Entry 6AN8 (X-ray diffraction, 2.60 A resolution); this record covers chains A and B of the 4 polymer chains in the assembly.

Chain A:
Protein: HIV-1 reverse transcriptase P66 subunit
From: Human immunodeficiency virus type 1 group M subtype B (isolate BH10)
Notes: EC 2.7.7.49, 2.7.7.7
Reference sequence: P03366 (POL_HV1B1); residues 1-554 here correspond to UniProt positions 600-1153 (UniProt number = residue number + 599)
Sequence (556 residues; each row starts with the number of its first residue; numbers below 1 keep their minus sign (Met-1 is residue -1)):
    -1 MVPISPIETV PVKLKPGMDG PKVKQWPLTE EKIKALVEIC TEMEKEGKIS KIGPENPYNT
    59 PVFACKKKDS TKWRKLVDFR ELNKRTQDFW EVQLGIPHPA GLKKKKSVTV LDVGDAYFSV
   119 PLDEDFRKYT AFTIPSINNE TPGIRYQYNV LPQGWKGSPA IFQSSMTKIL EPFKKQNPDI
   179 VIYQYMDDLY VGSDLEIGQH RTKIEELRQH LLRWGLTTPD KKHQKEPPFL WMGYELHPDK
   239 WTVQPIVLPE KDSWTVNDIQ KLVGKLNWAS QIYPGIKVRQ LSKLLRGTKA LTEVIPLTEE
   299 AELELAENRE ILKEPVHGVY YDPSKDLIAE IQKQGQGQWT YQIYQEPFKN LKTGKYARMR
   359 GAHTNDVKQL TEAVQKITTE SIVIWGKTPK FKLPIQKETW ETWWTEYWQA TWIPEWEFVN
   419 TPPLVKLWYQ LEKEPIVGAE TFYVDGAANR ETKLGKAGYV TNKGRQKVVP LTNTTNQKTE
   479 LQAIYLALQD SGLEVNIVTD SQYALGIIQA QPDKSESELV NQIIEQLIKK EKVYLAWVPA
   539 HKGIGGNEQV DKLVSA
Disordered / not traced: 554
Sequence notes: initiating methionine (-1); expression tag (0); engineered mutation Cys63 (Ile662 in P03366), Ser280 (Cys879 in P03366)
Curated features (UniProtKB/Swiss-Prot):
  - region: Phe227 to His235 (RT 'primer grip')
  - motif: Trp398 to Trp414 (Tryptophan repeat motif)
  - binding site (Mg(2+)): Asp110, Asp185, Asp186, Asp443, Glu478, Asp498, Asp549
  - site: Trp401 (Essential for RT p66/p51 heterodimerization), Trp414 (Essential for RT p66/p51 heterodimerization), Phe440, Tyr441 (Cleavage)
Ion coordination: Mg2+ site 1: Asp110, Val111, Asp185 (together with D4T); Mg2+ site 2: Asp443, Glu478, Asp498
Residues lining bound ligands: D4T (2',3'-dehydro-2',3'-deoxy-thymidine 5'-triphosphate): Lys65, Arg72, Asp110, Val111, Gly112, Asp113, Ala114, Tyr115, Gln151, Met184, Asp185, Lys220

Chain B:
Protein: HIV-1 reverse transcriptase P51 subunit
From: Human immunodeficiency virus type 1 group M subtype B (isolate BH10)
Notes: EC 2.7.7.49, 2.7.7.7
Reference sequence: P03366 (POL_HV1B1); residues 1-428 here correspond to UniProt positions 600-1027 (UniProt number = residue number + 599)
Sequence (444 residues; numbered -15 to 428; the number before each row is that of its first residue; numbers below 1 keep their minus sign (Met-15 is residue -15)):
   -15 MAHHHHHHAL EVLFQGPISP IETVPVKLKP GMDGPKVKQW PLTEEKIKAL VEICTEMEKE
    45 GKISKIGPEN PYNTPVFAIK KKDSTKWRKL VDFRELNKRT QDFWEVQLGI PHPAGLKKKK
   105 SVTVLDVGDA YFSVPLDEDF RKYTAFTIPS INNETPGIRY QYNVLPQGWK GSPAIFQSSM
   165 TKILEPFKKQ NPDIVIYQYM DDLYVGSDLE IGQHRTKIEE LRQHLLRWGL TTPDKKHQKE
   225 PPFLWMGYEL HPDKWTVQPI VLPEKDSWTV NDIQKLVGKL NWASQIYPGI KVRQLSKLLR
   285 GTKALTEVIP LTEEAELELA ENREILKEPV HGVYYDPSKD LIAEIQKQGQ GQWTYQIYQE
   345 PFKNLKTGKY ARMRGAHTND VKQLTEAVQK ITTESIVIWG KTPKFKLPIQ KETWETWWTE
   405 YWQATWIPEW EFVNTPPLVK LWYQ
Disordered / not traced: -15 to 3, 213-225
Sequence notes: initiating methionine (-15); expression tag (-14 to 0); engineered mutation Ser280 (Cys879 in P03366)
Curated features (UniProtKB/Swiss-Prot):
  - region: Phe227 to His235 (RT 'primer grip')
  - motif: Trp398 to Trp414 (Tryptophan repeat motif)
  - binding site (Mg(2+)): Asp110, Asp185, Asp186
  - site (Essential for RT p66/p51 heterodimerization): Trp401, Trp414

Interface between chain A and chain B:
Contacting residue pairs (115):
  Val8(A) - Glu53(B)
  Pro9(A) - Glu53(B)
  Gln85(A) - Glu53(B)  hydrogen bond (side chain-backbone)
  Asp86(A) - Lys20(B)  salt bridge
  Asp86(A) - Pro55(B)
  Phe87(A) - Pro52(B)
  Phe87(A) - Glu53(B)
  Trp88(A) - Lys20(B)
  Trp88(A) - Val21(B)
  Trp88(A) - Lys22(B)
  Trp88(A) - Pro52(B)  hydrogen bond (backbone-backbone)
  Trp88(A) - Asn54(B)
  Trp88(A) - Pro55(B)
  Trp88(A) - Asn57(B)
  Trp88(A) - Thr131(B)
  Trp88(A) - Arg143(B)
  Val90(A) - Pro140(B)
  Val90(A) - Gly141(B)  hydrogen bond (backbone-backbone)
  Val90(A) - Arg143(B)
  Leu92(A) - Pro133(B)  hydrophobic
  Leu92(A) - Asn137(B)
  Gly93(A) - Asn137(B)
  Ile94(A) - Asn137(B)
  Pro95(A) - Asn136(B)
  Pro95(A) - Asn137(B)
  His96(A) - Asn136(B)  hydrogen bond (backbone-side chain)
  Gly99(A) - Asn136(B)
  Leu100(A) - Asn136(B)
  Ala158(A) - Pro52(B)
  Gln161(A) - Pro140(B)
  Ser162(A) - Pro52(B)
  Thr165(A) - Pro140(B)
  Glu169(A) - Lys49(B)  salt bridge
  Lys172(A) - Thr139(B)
  Val179(A) - Glu138(B)
  Ile180(A) - Glu138(B)
  Tyr181(A) - Asn136(B)  hydrogen bond
  Tyr181(A) - Glu138(B)
  Gln182(A) - Glu138(B)  hydrogen bond (backbone-backbone)
  Gln182(A) - Pro140(B)
  Arg358(A) - Glu396(B)  salt bridge
  Gln373(A) - Glu396(B)
  Gln373(A) - Thr397(B)  hydrogen bond
  Thr376(A) - Thr400(B)
  Thr376(A) - Trp401(B)
  Ile380(A) - Pro25(B)  hydrophobic
  Ile380(A) - Leu26(B)
  Val381(A) - Pro25(B)  hydrophobic
  Val381(A) - Asn136(B)  hydrogen bond (backbone-backbone)
  Ile382(A) - Ile135(B)
  Ile382(A) - Asn136(B)
  Trp383(A) - Ile135(B)
  Gly384(A) - Thr27(B)
  Gly384(A) - Glu28(B)  hydrogen bond (backbone-backbone)
  Trp402(A) - Lys331(B)  hydrogen bond (backbone-side chain)
  Trp402(A) - His361(B)
  Trp402(A) - Thr362(B)
  Trp402(A) - Asp364(B)
  Tyr405(A) - Lys331(B)  hydrogen bond (backbone-side chain)
  Trp406(A) - Lys331(B)
  Trp406(A) - Asn418(B)  hydrogen bond
  Trp406(A) - Thr419(B)
  Trp406(A) - Pro420(B)  hydrophobic
  Trp406(A) - Pro421(B)
  Gln407(A) - Lys331(B)  hydrogen bond (backbone-side chain)
  Gln407(A) - Pro392(B)
  Gln407(A) - Ile393(B)
  Gln407(A) - Gln394(B)  hydrogen bond
  Gln407(A) - Val417(B)  hydrogen bond (side chain-backbone)
  Gln407(A) - Asn418(B)
  Ala408(A) - Asp364(B)
  Ala408(A) - Pro392(B)  hydrogen bond (backbone-backbone)
  Ala408(A) - Ile393(B)
  Thr409(A) - Asp364(B)  hydrogen bond (backbone-side chain)
  Trp410(A) - Thr362(B)  hydrogen bond (side chain-backbone)
  Trp410(A) - Asn363(B)
  Trp410(A) - Val365(B)  hydrophobic
  Trp410(A) - Trp401(B)  hydrophobic
  Trp410(A) - Tyr405(B)
  Pro412(A) - Trp401(B)  hydrophobic
  Pro433(A) - Asn255(B)
  Pro433(A) - Leu289(B)  hydrophobic
  Pro433(A) - Thr290(B)
  Ile434(A) - Thr290(B)
  Val435(A) - Thr290(B)
  Thr439(A) - Ala288(B)
  Thr439(A) - Leu289(B)  hydrogen bond (side chain-backbone)
  Tyr441(A) - Gln258(B)  hydrogen bond
  Tyr441(A) - Thr286(B)
  Tyr441(A) - Lys287(B)  hydrogen bond (side chain-backbone)
  Tyr441(A) - Leu289(B)
  Val458(A) - Thr286(B)
  Thr459(A) - Thr286(B)
  Asn460(A) - Thr286(B)
  Asn460(A) - Lys287(B)
  Asn460(A) - Ala288(B)
  Asn494(A) - Leu289(B)
  Val496(A) - Leu289(B)  hydrophobic
  Gln500(A) - Leu422(B)
  Leu503(A) - Leu422(B)  hydrophobic
  Gln507(A) - Pro420(B)
  Tyr532(A) - Asn255(B)  hydrogen bond
  Tyr532(A) - Leu289(B)  hydrophobic
  Val536(A) - Gln258(B)
  Pro537(A) - Gly262(B)
  Pro537(A) - Asn265(B)
  Lys540(A) - Asn265(B)  hydrogen bond
  Ile542(A) - Gln258(B)
  Ile542(A) - Val261(B)  hydrophobic
  Ile542(A) - Leu283(B)  hydrophobic
  Gly543(A) - Leu283(B)  hydrogen bond (backbone-backbone)
  Gly543(A) - Gly285(B)
  Gly544(A) - Gly285(B)  hydrogen bond (backbone-backbone)
  Gly544(A) - Thr286(B)
  Gln547(A) - Thr286(B)
Interface residues without a listed pair, chain A (71 interface residues in all): Ile159, Thr377, Thr386, Thr403, Glu432, Gly436, Gly504, Ala534, Trp535, Gly541
Interface residues without a listed pair, chain B (63 interface residues in all): Gln23, Gly51, Val254, Lys259, Ser280, Gly333, Trp337, Leu368

In short:
71 residues of chain A and 63 residues of chain B are in contact; the contacts include 25 hydrogen bonds and 3
salt bridges. Polar pairs include Asp86(A)-Lys20(B), Glu169(A)-Lys49(B) and Arg358(A)-Glu396(B). Bound to
chain A: compound D4T.
Chain A is HIV-1 reverse transcriptase P66 subunit and chain B is HIV-1 reverse transcriptase P51 subunit,
both from Human immunodeficiency virus type 1 group M subtype B (isolate BH10); the structure, Structure of
HIV-1 reverse transcriptase (RT) ternary complex with a double stranded DNA and an incoming ..., was
determined by X-ray diffraction, deposited together with 6AMO, 6AN2, 6ANQ, 6ASW, 6AVM and 6AVT.
